2F2A - chains B and C of the 3 polymer chains in the assembly; structure by X-ray diffraction, 2.30 A resolution.

Chain B:
Molecule: Aspartyl/glutamyl-tRNA(Asn/Gln) amidotransferase subunit B
Organism: Staphylococcus aureus
Notes: EC 6.3.5.-
Reference sequence: P64201 (GATB_STAAM); residue numbers follow UniProt; this construct covers 1-475
Sequence (483 residues; numbered 1 to 483; the number before each row is that of its first residue):
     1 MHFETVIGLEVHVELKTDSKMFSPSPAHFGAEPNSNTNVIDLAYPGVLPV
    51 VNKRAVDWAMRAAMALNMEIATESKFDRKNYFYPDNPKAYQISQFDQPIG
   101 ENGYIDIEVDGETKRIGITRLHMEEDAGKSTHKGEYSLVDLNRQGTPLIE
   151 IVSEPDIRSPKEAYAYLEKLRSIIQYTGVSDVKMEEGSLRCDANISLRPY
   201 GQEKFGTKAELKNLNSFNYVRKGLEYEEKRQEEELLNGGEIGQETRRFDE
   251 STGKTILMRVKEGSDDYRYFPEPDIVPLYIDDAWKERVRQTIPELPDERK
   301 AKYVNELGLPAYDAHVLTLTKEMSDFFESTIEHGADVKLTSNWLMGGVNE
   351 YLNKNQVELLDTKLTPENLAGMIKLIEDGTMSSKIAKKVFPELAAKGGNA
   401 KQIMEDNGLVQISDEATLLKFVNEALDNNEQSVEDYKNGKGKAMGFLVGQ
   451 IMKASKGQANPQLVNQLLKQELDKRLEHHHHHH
Unresolved in the structure: 1-3, 412-483
Sequence notes: expression tag (476-483)
Ion coordination: Mg2+: His12, Glu124, Glu150
Reported in the primary citation:
  - contacts within the chain: Lys88-Glu125 (salt bridge), Asp126-Arg190 (salt bridge)
  - catalytic residues: Lys79 (proposed by the authors, not directly observed)

Chain C:
Molecule: Aspartyl/glutamyl-tRNA(Asn/Gln) amidotransferase subunit C
Organism: Staphylococcus aureus
Notes: EC 6.3.5.-
Reference sequence: P68807 (GATC_STAAM); numbering as in UniProt (aligned over 1-100)
Sequence (100 residues; each row starts with the number of its first residue):
     1 MTKVTREEVEHIANLARLQISPEETEEMANTLESILDFAKQNDSADTEGV
    51 EPTYHVLDLQNVLREDKAIKGIPQELALKNAKETEDGQFKVPTIMNEEDA
Unresolved in the structure: 1-2, 95-100

Interface between chain B and chain C:
Contacting residue pairs - 77 pairs, chain B then chain C:
  Thr17(B) with Asp66(C)
  Asp18(B) with Asp66(C), hydrogen bond (backbone-side chain); Ala68(C)
  Ser19(B) with Arg64(C), hydrogen bond; Asp66(C), hydrogen bond; Lys67(C); Ala68(C)
  Lys20(B) with Arg64(C), hydrogen bond (backbone-side chain)
  Met21(B) with Arg64(C), hydrogen bond (backbone-side chain)
  Ser23(B) with Arg64(C), hydrogen bond (backbone-side chain)
  Pro24(B) with Arg64(C); Lys67(C); Ala68(C); Ile69(C), hydrogen bond (backbone-backbone)
  Ser25(B) with Ile69(C)
  Pro26(B) with Ala68(C), hydrophobic; Ile69(C)
  Glu32(B) with Gln74(C)
  Pro33(B) with Gln74(C), hydrogen bond (backbone-side chain); Asp86(C); Gly87(C); Gln88(C)
  Asn34(B) with Gln74(C); Ala77(C); Gly87(C), hydrogen bond (side chain-backbone); Gln88(C); Phe89(C)
  Ser35(B) with Ile72(C)
  Thr37(B) with Gly71(C); Ile72(C), hydrogen bond (backbone-backbone); Ala77(C)
  Leu42(B) with Ala77(C), hydrophobic
  Tyr44(B) with Asn80(C), hydrogen bond
  Val50(B) with Arg64(C), hydrogen bond (backbone-side chain)
  Val51(B) with Leu63(C); Arg64(C), hydrogen bond (backbone-backbone)
  Asn52(B) with Arg64(C); Asp66(C), hydrogen bond
  Lys53(B) with Leu63(C); Arg64(C), hydrogen bond (backbone-backbone); Glu65(C)
  Arg54(B) with Asp66(C), salt bridge
  Phe82(B) with Leu15(C); Ala16(C); Arg17(C)
  His132(B) with Thr93(C)
  Glu135(B) with Thr93(C)
  Tyr136(B) with Glu85(C), hydrogen bond; Lys90(C); Val91(C); Thr93(C), hydrogen bond (backbone-side chain)
  Ser137(B) with Phe89(C); Lys90(C); Val91(C), hydrogen bond (backbone-backbone); Thr93(C), hydrogen bond
  Leu138(B) with Glu85(C); Asp86(C); Gln88(C), hydrogen bond (backbone-side chain); Phe89(C)
  Val139(B) with Gln88(C); Phe89(C), hydrogen bond (backbone-backbone)
  Asp140(B) with Gln88(C)
  Pro271(B) with Tyr54(C), hydrophobic
  Glu272(B) with His55(C), hydrogen bond (backbone-side chain)
  Pro273(B) with His55(C)
  Ile275(B) with His55(C), hydrogen bond (backbone-side chain)
  Val276(B) with Leu59(C); Val62(C)
  Pro277(B) with His55(C); Leu59(C); Gln60(C); Asn61(C)
  Leu278(B) with Asn61(C); Leu63(C), hydrophobic
  Tyr279(B) with Gln60(C); Asn61(C), hydrogen bond (backbone-side chain)
  Trp284(B) with Asn61(C)
Other interface residues (no listed pair), chain B (46 interface residues in all): Phe22, Asn38, Pro84, Lys129, Thr131, Gly134, Leu141, Arg268
Other interface residues (no listed pair), chain C (33 interface residues in all): Lys70, Leu76, Leu78, Pro92
From the paper, about this interface:
  - interface residues, chain C: Arg64(C), Asp66(C)

Summary:
46 residues of chain B and 33 residues of chain C are in contact; the contacts include 24 hydrogen bonds and 1
salt bridge. Polar pairs include Arg54(B)-Asp66(C), Asp18(B)-Asp66(C) and Ser19(B)-Arg64(C). His12(B),
Glu124(B) and Glu150(B) coordinate Mg2+. The paper reports the catalytic residue Lys79(B); interface residues
Arg64(C) and Asp66(C).
Chain B is Aspartyl/glutamyl-tRNA(Asn/Gln) amidotransferase subunit B and chain C is
Aspartyl/glutamyl-tRNA(Asn/Gln) amidotransferase subunit C, both from Staphylococcus aureus; the structure,
Structure of tRNA-Dependent Amidotransferase GatCAB complexed with Gln, was determined by X-ray diffraction,
deposited together with 2DF4, 2DQN, 2G5H and 2G5I.
